PDB entry 9J48 | electron microscopy, 3.04 A resolution | chains A and D of the 48 polymer chains in the assembly

# Chain A (and D)
Protein: Designed ankyrin repeat proteins, Ferritin heavy chain, N-terminally processed
Source organism: Homo sapiens
Notes: chain D of this document is another copy of the same molecule, construct and numbering; everything in this record applies to it too
UniProtKB: P02794 (FRIH_HUMAN); residues 213-374 here correspond to UniProt positions 16-177 (UniProt number = residue number - 197)
Chain sequence (394 residues; numbered 1 to 394; the number before each row is that of its first residue):
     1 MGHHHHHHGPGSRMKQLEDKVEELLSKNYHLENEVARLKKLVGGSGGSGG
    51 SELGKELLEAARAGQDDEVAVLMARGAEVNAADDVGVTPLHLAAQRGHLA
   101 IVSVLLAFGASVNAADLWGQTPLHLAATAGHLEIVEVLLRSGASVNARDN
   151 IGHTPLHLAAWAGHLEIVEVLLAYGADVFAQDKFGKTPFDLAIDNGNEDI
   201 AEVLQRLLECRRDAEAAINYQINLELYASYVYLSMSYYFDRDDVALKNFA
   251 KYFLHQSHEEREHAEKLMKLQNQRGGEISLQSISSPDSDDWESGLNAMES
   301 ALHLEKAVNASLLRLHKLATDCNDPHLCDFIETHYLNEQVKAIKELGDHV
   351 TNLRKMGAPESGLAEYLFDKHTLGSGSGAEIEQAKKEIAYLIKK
Not modelled in the structure: 1-53, 375-394
Disulfides: C210-C322
Differences from the reference sequence: conflict A214 (Ser17 in P02794), Y220 (Arg23 in P02794), E277 (Arg80 in P02794), S279 (Phe82 in P02794), S282 (Asp85 in P02794), S284 (Lys87 in P02794), S285 (Lys88 in P02794), S288 (Cys91 in P02794), S300 (Cys103 in P02794), A307 (Asn110 in P02794), A310 (Gln113 in P02794), R314 (Glu117 in P02794), C322 (Lys125 in P02794); expression tag (375-394)
Curated features (UniProtKB/Swiss-Prot):
  - binding site (Fe cation): E225, E260, H263, E305, Q339

# How chain A and chain D interact
Contacting residue pairs (12):
  A173(A) with R314(D), hydrogen bond (backbone-side chain)
  Y174(A) with A310(D); R314(D)
  N272(A) with K344(D)
  Q273(A) with V340(D); K341(D)
  P325(A) with H316(D); E332(D); L336(D), hydrophobic
  H326(A) with L336(D); N337(D)
  D329(A) with E332(D)
Interface residues without a listed pair, chain A (10 interface residues in all): N113, G175, E332
Interface residues without a listed pair, chain D (11 interface residues in all): D287, L313

# In short
10 residues of chain A face 11 of chain D across their interface, with 1 hydrogen bond. Its one
hydrogen-bonded contact is A173(A)-R314(D). Curated annotation (UniProt) lists 5 Fe cation-binding residues on
chain A.
Both chains are Designed ankyrin repeat proteins, Ferritin heavy chain, N-terminally processed (Homo sapiens).
Entry 9J48 (GFP bound to 24-mer DARPin-apoferritin model 6c) was determined by electron microscopy (same
publication as 9IRV and 9IVP).
